Entry 7ZC6 (electron microscopy, 4.27 A resolution (low resolution: residue-level contacts below are approximate; hydrogen-bond / salt-bridge calls are withheld)); this record covers chains A and E of the 6 polymer chains in the assembly.

Chain A:
Name: RnfA
Organism: Clostridium tetanomorphum
Sequence (191 residues; each row starts with the number of its first residue):
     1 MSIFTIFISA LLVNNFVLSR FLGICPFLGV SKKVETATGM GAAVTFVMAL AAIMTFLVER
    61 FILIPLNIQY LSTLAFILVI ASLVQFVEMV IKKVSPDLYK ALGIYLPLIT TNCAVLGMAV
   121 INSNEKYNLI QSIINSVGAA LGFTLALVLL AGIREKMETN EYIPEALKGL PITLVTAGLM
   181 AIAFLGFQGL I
Bound ions: Fe ion: Cys-25, Cys-113 (shared with Cys-26(E), Cys-109(E) of chain E)
From the paper describing this entry:
  - Fe ion coordination: Cys-25, Cys-113

Chain E:
Name: RnfE
Organism: Clostridium tetanomorphum
Sequence (201 residues; numbered 1 to 201; the number before each row is that of its first residue):
     1 MGVVSERLYN GIVKENATFV QVLGMCPTLA VTTSAINGIG MGLSATVVLI GSNVVISLLK
    61 KVIPDEIRIP AYITVIATLV TVLQFLLQAY LPDLNKSLGI FIPLIVVNCI ILGRAEAYAN
   121 KNSVGASFFD GLGMGLGFTV SLAALGIIRE FLGTGKVFGA QITPDAFQPA LIMILAPGGF
   181 FTLGILMAIL NQRKLKKAKA K
Unresolved in the structure: 1, 196-201
Bound ions: Fe ion: Cys-26, Cys-109 (shared with Cys-25(A), Cys-113(A) of chain A)
From the paper describing this entry:
  - Fe ion coordination: Cys-26, Cys-109

How chain A and chain E interact:
Pairs across the interface (51; chain A residue first):
  Ser-19(A) / Ala-176(E)
  Phe-21(A) / Cys-26(E)
  Phe-21(A) / Leu-29(E)
  Phe-21(A) / Ala-30(E)
  Phe-21(A) / Ala-176(E)
  Phe-21(A) / Phe-180(E)
  Ile-24(A) / Met-25(E)
  Ile-24(A) / Phe-180(E)
  Cys-25(A) / Gly-24(E)
  Cys-25(A) / Met-25(E)
  Cys-25(A) / Cys-26(E)
  Cys-25(A) / Cys-109(E)
  Tyr-70(A) / Phe-85(E)
  Thr-73(A) / Thr-81(E)
  Leu-74(A) / Ala-77(E)
  Leu-74(A) / Thr-78(E)
  Ile-77(A) / Ile-73(E)
  Ile-77(A) / Val-106(E)
  Ile-77(A) / Val-107(E)
  Leu-78(A) / Thr-74(E)
  Gln-85(A) / Glu-66(E)
  Gln-85(A) / Ile-67(E)
  Gln-85(A) / Ile-69(E)
  Gln-85(A) / Pro-70(E)
  Glu-88(A) / Glu-66(E)
  Pro-107(A) / Glu-116(E)
  Leu-108(A) / Cys-109(E)
  Thr-111(A) / Val-107(E)
  Thr-111(A) / Cys-109(E)
  Thr-111(A) / Leu-112(E)
  Asn-112(A) / Val-107(E)
  Cys-113(A) / Cys-26(E)
  Cys-113(A) / Leu-104(E)
  Cys-113(A) / Val-107(E)
  Leu-116(A) / Val-107(E)
  Val-120(A) / Phe-101(E)
  Ala-166(A) / Gln-192(E)
  Leu-167(A) / Ala-188(E)
  Leu-170(A) / Val-22(E)
  Leu-170(A) / Met-187(E)
  Pro-171(A) / Met-187(E)
  Leu-174(A) / Phe-180(E)
  Leu-174(A) / Leu-183(E)
  Val-175(A) / Phe-181(E)
  Gly-178(A) / Pro-177(E)
  Gly-178(A) / Phe-180(E)
  Gly-178(A) / Phe-181(E)
  Leu-179(A) / Phe-181(E)
  Ala-181(A) / Pro-177(E)
  Ile-182(A) / Pro-177(E)
  Leu-185(A) / Pro-177(E)
Interface residues without a listed pair, chain A (33 interface residues in all): Leu-28, Ala-81, Thr-110, Ile-121
Interface residues without a listed pair, chain E (39 interface residues in all): Leu-23, Arg-68, Gln-84, Pro-103, Arg-149, Ile-172, Gly-184, Asn-191

In short:
33 residues of chain A and 39 residues of chain E are in contact. The Fe ion site is built by Cys-25(A),
Cys-113(A), Cys-26(E) and Cys-109(E). From the paper: Fe ion coordination by Cys-25(A), Cys-113(A) and
Cys-26(E) among others.
Here chain A is RnfA and chain E is RnfE, both from Clostridium tetanomorphum. Entry 7ZC6 (Na+ - translocating
ferredoxin: NAD+ reductase (Rnf) of C. tetanomorphum) was determined by electron microscopy.
